PDB entry 9FKB | electron microscopy, 2.96 A resolution | chains Sk and Sl of the 87 polymer chains in the assembly

[Chain Sk (and Sl)]
Molecule: Tail tube protein
From: Haloferax tailed virus 1
Notes: chain Sl of this document is another copy of the same molecule, construct and numbering; everything in this record applies to it too
UniProtKB: A0A410N6U0 (A0A410N6U0_HFTV1); residues 1-158 here = UniProt positions 1-158
Chain sequence (158 residues; row label = number of the first residue in the row):
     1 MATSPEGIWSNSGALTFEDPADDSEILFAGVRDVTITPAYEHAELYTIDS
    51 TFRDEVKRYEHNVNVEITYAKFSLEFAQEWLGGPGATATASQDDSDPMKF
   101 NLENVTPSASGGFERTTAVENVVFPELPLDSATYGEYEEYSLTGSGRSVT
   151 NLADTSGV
Not modelled in the structure: 1, 158

[Interface between chain Sk and chain Sl]
Residue-residue contacts - 102 pairs, chain Sk then chain Sl:
  L27(Sk) with A2(Sl); T3(Sl); P5(Sl)
  F28(Sk) with P5(Sl)
  Y59(Sk) with T51(Sl)
  E60(Sk) with Y46(Sl); T51(Sl)
  H61(Sk) with Y46(Sl), hydrogen bond (backbone-side chain); T51(Sl), hydrogen bond (backbone-backbone); F52(Sl)
  N62(Sk) with Y46(Sl)
  A70(Sk) with G7(Sl)
  K71(Sk) with E6(Sl); G7(Sl)
  F72(Sk) with P5(Sl); E6(Sl), hydrogen bond (backbone-backbone); I8(Sl), hydrophobic; F113(Sl); R115(Sl)
  L74(Sk) with F113(Sl), hydrophobic; A153(Sl); D154(Sl)
  A77(Sk) with L152(Sl), hydrophobic
  Q78(Sk) with L152(Sl), hydrogen bond (side chain-backbone); A153(Sl)
  W80(Sk) with P38(Sl); Y40(Sl), hydrophobic; R58(Sl), hydrogen bond (backbone-side chain)
  L81(Sk) with R58(Sl); L152(Sl), hydrophobic
  T89(Sk) with T150(Sl); N151(Sl); L152(Sl), hydrogen bond (backbone-backbone)
  A90(Sk) with V149(Sl); T150(Sl)
  S91(Sk) with H61(Sl), hydrogen bond; S148(Sl); V149(Sl), hydrogen bond (side chain-backbone)
  Q92(Sk) with Y40(Sl), hydrogen bond (backbone-side chain); R58(Sl)
  D94(Sk) with R58(Sl), salt bridge
  S95(Sk) with K57(Sl); R58(Sl), hydrogen bond (backbone-backbone)
  D96(Sk) with K57(Sl), salt bridge; R58(Sl), hydrogen bond (backbone-side chain)
  P97(Sk) with H42(Sl); V56(Sl); R58(Sl)
  K99(Sk) with V56(Sl)
  N121(Sk) with R53(Sl), hydrogen bond (backbone-side chain)
  V123(Sk) with H42(Sl)
  F124(Sk) with H42(Sl)
  P125(Sk) with A39(Sl); Y40(Sl), hydrogen bond (backbone-backbone); H42(Sl)
  E126(Sk) with T37(Sl); P38(Sl); A39(Sl)
  L127(Sk) with T37(Sl); P38(Sl), hydrogen bond (backbone-backbone)
  P128(Sk) with I36(Sl); T37(Sl)
  L129(Sk) with I36(Sl), hydrogen bond (backbone-backbone); P38(Sl); R115(Sl), hydrogen bond (backbone-side chain); T117(Sl); V149(Sl), hydrophobic; L152(Sl), hydrophobic
  D130(Sk) with V34(Sl); T35(Sl); I36(Sl), hydrogen bond (backbone-backbone); N104(Sl), hydrogen bond; R115(Sl), salt bridge; T117(Sl), hydrogen bond
  S131(Sk) with V34(Sl)
  A132(Sk) with S10(Sl); D33(Sl); V34(Sl), hydrogen bond (backbone-backbone)
  T133(Sk) with S10(Sl), hydrogen bond (backbone-side chain); N11(Sl); R32(Sl); D33(Sl), hydrogen bond
  Y134(Sk) with N11(Sl); R32(Sl), hydrogen bond (backbone-backbone)
  G135(Sk) with W9(Sl); N11(Sl), hydrogen bond (backbone-side chain)
  E136(Sk) with W9(Sl); S10(Sl), hydrogen bond (backbone-side chain)
  Y137(Sk) with I8(Sl); W9(Sl); S10(Sl)
  E138(Sk) with I8(Sl), hydrogen bond (backbone-backbone); S10(Sl); T106(Sl); R115(Sl), salt bridge
  Y140(Sk) with R115(Sl), hydrogen bond
  S145(Sk) with E44(Sl), hydrogen bond; R53(Sl), hydrogen bond (backbone-side chain)
  G146(Sk) with R53(Sl)
  R147(Sk) with F52(Sl); R53(Sl), hydrogen bond (side chain-backbone)
  S148(Sk) with F52(Sl)
Other interface residues (no listed pair), chain Sk (50 interface residues in all): A29, Y40, R58, S73, G83
Other interface residues (no listed pair), chain Sl (41 interface residues in all): S4

[In short]
The interface between chain Sk and chain Sl involves 50 residues on one side and 41 on the other, with 30
hydrogen bonds and 4 salt bridges. Among the polar pairs are D94(Sk)-R58(Sl), D96(Sk)-K57(Sl) and
D130(Sk)-R115(Sl).
Both chains are Tail tube protein (Haloferax tailed virus 1). Entry 9FKB (Tail of emppty Haloferax tailed
virus 1) was determined by electron microscopy (same publication as 8QPG, 8QPQ, 8QQN, 8QSI, 8QSY, 9H4P, 9H5B
and 9H7V).
